3F9G - chains A and B; structure by X-ray diffraction, 2.60 A resolution.

[Chain A (and B)]
Molecule: 3C-like proteinase
Source organism: SARS coronavirus
Notes: EC 3.4.22.-; chain B of this document is another copy of the same molecule, construct and numbering; everything in this record applies to it too
Reference sequence: P0C6U8 (R1A_CVHSA); residues 1-301 here correspond to UniProt positions 3241-3541 (UniProt number = residue number + 3240)
Amino-acid sequence (303 residues; row label = number of the first residue in the row; numbers below 1 keep their minus sign (Gly-1 is residue -1)):
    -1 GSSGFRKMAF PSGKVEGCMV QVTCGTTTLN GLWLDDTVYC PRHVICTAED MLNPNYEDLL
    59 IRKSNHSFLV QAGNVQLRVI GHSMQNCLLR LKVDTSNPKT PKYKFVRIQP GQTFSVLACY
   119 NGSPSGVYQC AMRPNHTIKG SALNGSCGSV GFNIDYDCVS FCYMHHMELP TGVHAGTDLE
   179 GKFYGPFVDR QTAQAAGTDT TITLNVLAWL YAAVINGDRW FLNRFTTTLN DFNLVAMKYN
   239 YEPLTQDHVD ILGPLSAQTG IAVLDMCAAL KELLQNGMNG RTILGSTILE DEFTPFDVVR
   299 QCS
Unresolved in the structure: -1 to 1, 141-143 (chain B: -1 to 2, 141-143, 301)
Differences from the reference sequence: expression tag (-1 to 0); engineered mutation Ala140 (Phe3380 in P0C6U8)
UniProt features mapped onto this chain:
  - active site (For 3CL-PRO activity): His41, Cys145
Reported in the primary citation:
  - conformationally variable residues: Cys145
  - catalytic residues: His41, Cys145 (citing earlier work)
  - mutagenesis - F140A: abolished catalytic activity (citing earlier work)

[Chain A / chain B interface]
Residue-residue contacts (48):
  Gly2(A) - Lys137(B)
  Gly2(A) - Gly138(B)
  Phe3(A) - Gly138(B)
  Arg4(A) - Tyr126(B)
  Arg4(A) - Gln127(B)  hydrogen bond (side chain-backbone)
  Arg4(A) - Cys128(B)
  Arg4(A) - Lys137(B)  hydrogen bond (side chain-backbone)
  Arg4(A) - Ser139(B)
  Arg4(A) - Glu290(B)  salt bridge
  Met6(A) - Ala116(B)  hydrophobic
  Met6(A) - Gly124(B)
  Met6(A) - Val125(B)
  Met6(A) - Tyr126(B)  hydrophobic
  Ala7(A) - Gly124(B)
  Ala7(A) - Val125(B)  hydrogen bond (backbone-backbone)
  Phe8(A) - Val125(B)
  Pro9(A) - Ser10(B)
  Pro9(A) - Glu14(B)
  Pro9(A) - Pro122(B)  hydrophobic
  Pro9(A) - Ser123(B)
  Ser10(A) - Pro9(B)
  Ser10(A) - Ser10(B)  hydrogen bond (side chain-backbone)
  Ser10(A) - Glu14(B)  hydrogen bond (backbone-side chain)
  Gly11(A) - Gly11(B)
  Gly11(A) - Glu14(B)  hydrogen bond (backbone-side chain)
  Glu14(A) - Pro9(B)
  Glu14(A) - Ser10(B)  hydrogen bond (side chain-backbone)
  Glu14(A) - Gly11(B)  hydrogen bond (side chain-backbone)
  Ala116(A) - Met6(B)  hydrophobic
  Pro122(A) - Pro9(B)  hydrophobic
  Ser123(A) - Pro9(B)
  Gly124(A) - Met6(B)
  Gly124(A) - Ala7(B)
  Gly124(A) - Pro9(B)
  Val125(A) - Met6(B)
  Val125(A) - Ala7(B)  hydrogen bond (backbone-backbone)
  Val125(A) - Phe8(B)
  Val125(A) - Val125(B)  hydrophobic
  Tyr126(A) - Arg4(B)
  Tyr126(A) - Met6(B)  hydrophobic
  Gln127(A) - Arg4(B)
  Cys128(A) - Arg4(B)
  Lys137(A) - Arg4(B)  hydrogen bond (backbone-side chain)
  Gly138(A) - Arg4(B)  hydrogen bond (backbone-backbone)
  Thr285(A) - Ile286(B)
  Ile286(A) - Thr285(B)
  Glu290(A) - Arg4(B)  salt bridge
  Gln299(A) - Ser139(B)  hydrogen bond
Also at the interface, not in a pair above, chain A (26 interface residues in all): Lys5, Leu115
Also at the interface, not in a pair above, chain B (24 interface residues in all): Phe3, Lys12

[Overview]
The interface between chain A and chain B involves 26 residues on one side and 24 on the other; the contacts
include 12 hydrogen bonds and 2 salt bridges. Among the polar pairs are Arg4(A)-Glu290(B), Arg4(A)-Gln127(B)
and Arg4(A)-Lys137(B). The paper reports catalytic residues His41(A) and Cys145(A); F140A of chain A abolishes
catalytic activity.
Both chains are 3C-like proteinase (SARS coronavirus). Entry 3F9G (Crystal Structure of the F140A mutant of
SARS-Coronovirus 3C-like Protease at pH 6.5) was determined by X-ray diffraction (same publication as 3F9E,
3F9F and 3F9H).
